PDB entry 8V46 | electron microscopy, 3.09 A resolution | chains A and B of the 5 polymer chains in the assembly

== Chain A (and B) ==
Molecule: AriA antitoxin
Source organism: Escherichia coli B185
Notes: chain B of this document is another copy of the same molecule, construct and numbering; everything in this record applies to it too
UniProtKB: D6IC77 (D6IC77_ECOLX); residue numbers follow UniProt; this construct covers 2-464
Chain sequence (464 residues; numbered 1 to 464; the number before each row is that of its first residue):
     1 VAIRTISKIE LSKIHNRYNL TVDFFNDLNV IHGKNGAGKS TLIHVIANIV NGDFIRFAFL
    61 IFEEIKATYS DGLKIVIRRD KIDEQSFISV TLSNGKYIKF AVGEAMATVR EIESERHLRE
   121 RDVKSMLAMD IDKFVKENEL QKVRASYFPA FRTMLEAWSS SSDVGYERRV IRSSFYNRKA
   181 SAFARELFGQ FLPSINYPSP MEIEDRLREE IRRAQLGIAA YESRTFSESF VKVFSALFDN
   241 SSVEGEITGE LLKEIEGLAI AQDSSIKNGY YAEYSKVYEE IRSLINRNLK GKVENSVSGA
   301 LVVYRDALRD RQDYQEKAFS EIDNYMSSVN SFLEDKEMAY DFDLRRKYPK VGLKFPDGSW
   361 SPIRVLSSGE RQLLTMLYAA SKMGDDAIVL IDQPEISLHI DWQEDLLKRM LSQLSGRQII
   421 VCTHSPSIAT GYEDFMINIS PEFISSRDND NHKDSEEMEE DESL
Disordered / not traced: 1-2, 115-122, 163-171, 239-247, 289-294, 447-464 (chain B: 1-2, 113-125, 162-173, 241-248, 289-292, 343-347, 445-464)
Sequence notes: expression tag (1); engineered mutation Q393 (Glu in D6IC77)
Ligand contacts: ATP (adenosine-5'-triphosphate): H15, R17, Y18, K34, N35, G36, A37, G38, K39, S40, T41, H424
What the authors report for this chain:
  - mutagenesis - K39I, D392A: decreased catalytic activity

== How chain A and chain B interact ==
Contacting residue pairs (50; chain A residue first):
  R17(A) with F355(B); S359(B), hydrogen bond; S361(B), hydrogen bond
  G33(A) with H399(B)
  K34(A) with E334(B), salt bridge
  N35(A) with G369(B); E370(B); S397(B), hydrogen bond (side chain-backbone); L398(B); H399(B), hydrogen bond (side chain-backbone); W402(B)
  G36(A) with S367(B)
  F151(A) with M154(B)
  M154(A) with F151(B), hydrophobic; M154(B), hydrophobic; L155(B), hydrophobic; F183(B), hydrophobic; L187(B), hydrophobic; F188(B), hydrophobic
  L155(A) with M154(B)
  A157(A) with F188(B), hydrophobic
  W158(A) with F183(B); L187(B), hydrophobic
  S161(A) with E186(B); L187(B)
  F183(A) with M154(B), hydrophobic; W158(B)
  L187(A) with M154(B), hydrophobic; A157(B); W158(B), hydrophobic
  F188(A) with M154(B), hydrophobic; A157(B), hydrophobic
  Q393(A) with S397(B), hydrogen bond
  S397(A) with N35(B); Q393(B)
  L398(A) with N35(B); H424(B)
  H399(A) with G33(B), hydrogen bond (side chain-backbone); K34(B); N35(B); H424(B)
  I400(A) with H424(B); P426(B)
  W402(A) with N35(B)
  H424(A) with L398(B); H399(B); I400(B)
  P426(A) with I400(B)
  F443(A) with D357(B)
  S446(A) with D357(B), hydrogen bond
Interface residues without a listed pair, chain A (29 interface residues in all): E334, G369, I396, D401, S445
Interface residues without a listed pair, chain B (32 interface residues in all): T153, S161, P356, I396

== Overview ==
The interface between chain A and chain B involves 29 residues on one side and 32 on the other, with 7
hydrogen bonds and 1 salt bridge. Among the polar pairs are K34(A)-E334(B), R17(A)-S359(B) and R17(A)-S361(B).
Ligands of chain A: ATP. From the paper: K39I and D392A of chain A reduce catalytic activity.
Chain A and chain B are both AriA antitoxin (Escherichia coli B185); the structure, CryoEM structure of
AriA-AriB complex (Form I), was determined by electron microscopy together with 8V45, 8V47, 8V48 and 8V49 from
the same study.
